Entry 4C60 (X-ray diffraction, 2.50 A resolution); this record covers chains G and H of the 4 polymer chains in the assembly.

Chain G (and H):
Protein: Ochratoxinase
Organism: Aspergillus niger
Notes: EC 3.4.13.9, 3.5.1.-; fragment: extracellular, n-terminally truncated isoform, residues 43-480; chain H of this document is another copy of the same molecule, construct and numbering; everything in this record applies to it too
UniProt: A2R2V4 (A2R2V4_ASPNC); numbering as in UniProt (aligned over 43-480)
Chain sequence (438 residues; each row starts with the number of its first residue):
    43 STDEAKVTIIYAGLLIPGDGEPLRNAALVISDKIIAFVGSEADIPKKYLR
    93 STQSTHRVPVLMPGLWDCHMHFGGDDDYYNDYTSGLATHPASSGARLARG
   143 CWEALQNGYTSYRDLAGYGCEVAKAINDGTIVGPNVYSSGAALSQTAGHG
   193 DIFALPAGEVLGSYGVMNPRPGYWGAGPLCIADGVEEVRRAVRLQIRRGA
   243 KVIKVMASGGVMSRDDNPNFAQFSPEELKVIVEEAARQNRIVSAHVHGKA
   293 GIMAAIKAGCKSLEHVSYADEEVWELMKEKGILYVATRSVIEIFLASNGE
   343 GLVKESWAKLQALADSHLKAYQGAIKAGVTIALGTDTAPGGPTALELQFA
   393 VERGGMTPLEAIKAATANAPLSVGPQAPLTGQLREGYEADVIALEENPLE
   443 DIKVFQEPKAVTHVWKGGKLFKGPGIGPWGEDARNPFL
Unresolved in the structure: 43-45, 341-342 (chain H: 43-44, 341-343)
Curated features (UniProtKB/Swiss-Prot):
  - active site: Lys-246, Asp-378
  - binding site (Zn(2+)): His-111, His-113, Lys-246, His-287, His-307
  - mutagenesis: Ser-135 (S135G/W: Affect substrate binding and carboxypeptidase activity), Tyr-160 (Y160S/G: Affect substrate binding and carboxypeptidase activity), Tyr-206 (Y206S/G: Affect substrate binding and carboxypeptidase activity)
What the authors report for this chain:
  - catalytic residues: His-191, Asp-378 (proposed by the authors, not directly observed)

Chain G / chain H interface:
Contacting residue pairs (95):
  Gly-127(G) / Tyr-215(H)  hydrogen bond (backbone-side chain)
  Leu-128(G) / Tyr-215(H)  hydrogen bond (backbone-side chain)
  Thr-130(G) / Tyr-215(H)  hydrogen bond (backbone-side chain)
  His-131(G) / Pro-132(H)
  His-131(G) / Tyr-160(H)
  His-131(G) / Glu-163(H)
  His-131(G) / Tyr-215(H)
  His-131(G) / Ala-218(H)  hydrogen bond (side chain-backbone)
  Pro-132(G) / His-131(H)
  Pro-132(G) / Pro-132(H)
  Pro-132(G) / Ala-133(H)
  Pro-132(G) / Tyr-215(H)
  Ala-133(G) / Pro-132(H)
  Ala-133(G) / Gly-136(H)
  Ala-133(G) / Tyr-160(H)  hydrophobic
  Ser-134(G) / Glu-163(H)  hydrogen bond (side chain-backbone)
  Ser-134(G) / Lys-166(H)
  Gly-136(G) / Ala-133(H)
  Gly-136(G) / Gly-136(H)
  Gly-136(G) / Ala-137(H)
  Ala-137(G) / Gly-136(H)
  Ala-137(G) / Ala-137(H)
  Ala-137(G) / Ala-140(H)
  Ala-137(G) / Ala-167(H)  hydrophobic
  Ala-137(G) / Ile-173(H)
  Arg-138(G) / Lys-166(H)
  Arg-138(G) / Asp-170(H)  salt bridge
  Arg-138(G) / Thr-172(H)
  Arg-138(G) / Phe-479(H)
  Ala-140(G) / Ala-137(H)
  Ala-140(G) / Ala-140(H)  hydrophobic
  Arg-141(G) / Gly-171(H)
  Arg-141(G) / Thr-172(H)  hydrogen bond (side chain-backbone)
  Arg-141(G) / Trp-471(H)
  Arg-141(G) / Arg-476(H)  hydrogen bond (side chain-backbone)
  Arg-141(G) / Pro-478(H)
  Arg-141(G) / Phe-479(H)
  Gly-142(G) / Phe-479(H)
  Trp-144(G) / Pro-470(H)  hydrophobic
  Trp-144(G) / Trp-471(H)
  Glu-145(G) / Asn-477(H)
  Tyr-160(G) / His-131(H)
  Tyr-160(G) / Ala-133(H)  hydrophobic
  Glu-163(G) / His-131(H)
  Glu-163(G) / Ser-134(H)  hydrogen bond (backbone-side chain)
  Lys-166(G) / Ser-134(H)
  Lys-166(G) / Arg-138(H)
  Ala-167(G) / Ala-137(H)  hydrophobic
  Asp-170(G) / Arg-138(H)  salt bridge
  Gly-171(G) / Arg-141(H)
  Thr-172(G) / Arg-138(H)
  Thr-172(G) / Arg-141(H)  hydrogen bond (backbone-side chain)
  Ile-173(G) / Ala-137(H)
  Gly-204(G) / Pro-213(H)
  Ser-205(G) / Pro-213(H)
  Arg-212(G) / Pro-213(H)
  Arg-212(G) / Gly-214(H)
  Pro-213(G) / Gly-204(H)
  Pro-213(G) / Ser-205(H)
  Pro-213(G) / Arg-212(H)
  Gly-214(G) / Arg-212(H)
  Gly-214(G) / Gly-214(H)
  Tyr-215(G) / Gly-127(H)  hydrogen bond (side chain-backbone)
  Tyr-215(G) / Leu-128(H)  hydrogen bond (side chain-backbone)
  Tyr-215(G) / Thr-130(H)  hydrogen bond (side chain-backbone)
  Tyr-215(G) / His-131(H)
  Tyr-215(G) / Pro-132(H)
  Tyr-215(G) / Tyr-160(H)
  Ala-218(G) / His-131(H)  hydrogen bond (backbone-side chain)
  Pro-381(G) / Phe-479(H)
  Gly-382(G) / Asn-477(H)  hydrogen bond (backbone-side chain)
  Gly-382(G) / Phe-479(H)
  Gly-382(G) / Leu-480(H)
  Gly-383(G) / Phe-479(H)
  Gly-383(G) / Leu-480(H)
  Pro-384(G) / Phe-479(H)
  Pro-384(G) / Leu-480(H)
  Pro-470(G) / Trp-144(H)  hydrophobic
  Pro-470(G) / Pro-470(H)  hydrophobic
  Trp-471(G) / Arg-141(H)
  Trp-471(G) / Trp-144(H)
  Arg-476(G) / Arg-141(H)  hydrogen bond (backbone-side chain)
  Asn-477(G) / Glu-145(H)
  Asn-477(G) / Gly-382(H)  hydrogen bond (side chain-backbone)
  Pro-478(G) / Arg-141(H)
  Phe-479(G) / Arg-138(H)
  Phe-479(G) / Arg-141(H)
  Phe-479(G) / Gly-142(H)
  Phe-479(G) / Pro-381(H)
  Phe-479(G) / Gly-382(H)
  Phe-479(G) / Gly-383(H)
  Phe-479(G) / Pro-384(H)
  Leu-480(G) / Gly-382(H)
  Leu-480(G) / Gly-383(H)
  Leu-480(G) / Pro-384(H)
Interface residues without a listed pair, chain G (46 interface residues in all): Asp-118, Ala-129, Val-164, Ala-380, Ala-475
Interface residues without a listed pair, chain H (46 interface residues in all): Asp-118, Ala-129, Val-164, Ala-380, Ala-475

Overview:
Chain G and chain H each contribute 46 residues to their interface; the contacts include 16 hydrogen bonds and
2 salt bridges. Polar pairs include Arg-138(G)/Asp-170(H), Gly-127(G)/Tyr-215(H) and Leu-128(G)/Tyr-215(H).
UniProt lists active-site residues Lys-246(G) and Asp-378(G), 5 Zn2+-binding residues and 3 mutagenesis sites
on chain G. From the paper: catalytic residues His-191(G) and Asp-378(G).
Both chains are Ochratoxinase (Aspergillus niger). Entry 4C60 (Crystal structure of A. niger ochratoxinase)
was determined by X-ray diffraction together with 4C5Y, 4C5Z and 4C65 from the same study.
